8ZKQ - chains E and G of the 9 polymer chains in the assembly; structure by electron microscopy, 2.84 A resolution.

[Chain E]
Molecule: Siderophore exporter MmpL5
Source organism: Mycobacterium tuberculosis H37Rv
UniProt: P9WJV1 (MMPL5_MYCTU); numbering as in UniProt (aligned over 1-964)
Sequence (964 residues; numbered 1 to 964; the number before each row is that of its first residue):
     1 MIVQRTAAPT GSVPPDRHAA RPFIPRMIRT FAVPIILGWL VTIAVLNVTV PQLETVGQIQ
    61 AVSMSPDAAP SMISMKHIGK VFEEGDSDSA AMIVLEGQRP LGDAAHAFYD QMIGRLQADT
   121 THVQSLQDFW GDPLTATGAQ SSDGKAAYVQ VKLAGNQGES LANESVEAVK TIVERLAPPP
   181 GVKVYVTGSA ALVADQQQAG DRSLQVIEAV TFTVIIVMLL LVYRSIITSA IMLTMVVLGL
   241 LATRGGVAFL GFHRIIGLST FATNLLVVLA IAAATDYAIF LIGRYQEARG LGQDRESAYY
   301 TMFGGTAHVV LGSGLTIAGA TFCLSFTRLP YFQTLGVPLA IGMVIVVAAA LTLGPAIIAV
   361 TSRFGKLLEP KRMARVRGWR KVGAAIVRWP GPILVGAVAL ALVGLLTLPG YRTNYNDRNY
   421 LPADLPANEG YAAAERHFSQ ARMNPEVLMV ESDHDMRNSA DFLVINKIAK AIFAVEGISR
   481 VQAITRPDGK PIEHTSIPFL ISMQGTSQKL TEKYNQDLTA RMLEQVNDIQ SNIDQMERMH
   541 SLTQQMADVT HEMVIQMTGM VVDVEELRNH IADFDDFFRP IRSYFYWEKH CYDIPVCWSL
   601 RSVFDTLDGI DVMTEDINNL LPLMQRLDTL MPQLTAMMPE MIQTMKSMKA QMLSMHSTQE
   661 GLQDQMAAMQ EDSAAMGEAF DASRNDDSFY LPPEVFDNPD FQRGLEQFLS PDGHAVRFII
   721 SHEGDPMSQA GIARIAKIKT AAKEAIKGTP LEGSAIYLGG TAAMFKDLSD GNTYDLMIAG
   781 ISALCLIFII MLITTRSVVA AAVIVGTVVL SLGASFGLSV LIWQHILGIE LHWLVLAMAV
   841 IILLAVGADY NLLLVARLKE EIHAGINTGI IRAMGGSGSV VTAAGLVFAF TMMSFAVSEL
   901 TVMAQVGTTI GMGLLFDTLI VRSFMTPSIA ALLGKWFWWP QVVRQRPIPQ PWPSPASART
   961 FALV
Disordered / not traced: 1-18, 503-668, 957-964
Small-molecule neighbours:
  - phosphatidylethanolamine (PEV; (1S)-2-{[(2-aminoethoxy)(hydroxy)phosphoryl]oxy}-1-[(palmitoyloxy)methyl]ethyl stearate), molecule 1: Ile24, Phe303, Gly304, Ala307, His308, Leu311, Gly312, Leu315, Thr316, Gly319, Val344, Val347, Ala348, Leu351, Thr352, Leu786, Ile790, Ile793, Thr794, Arg796
  - phosphatidylethanolamine (PEV), molecule 2: Gly396, Ala399, Leu400, Val403
  - phosphatidylethanolamine (PEV), molecule 3: Phe788, Arg796, Val798, Trp939, Pro940, Gln941
  - PN7 (N~3~-[(2S)-2-hydroxy-3,3-dimethyl-4-(phosphonooxy)butanoyl]-N-(2-sulfanylethyl)-beta-alaninamide), molecule 1: Trp389, Pro392, Ile393
  - PN7, molecule 2: Trp936, Trp939, Val942

[Chain G]
Molecule: Siderophore export accessory protein MmpS5
Source organism: Mycobacterium tuberculosis H37Rv
UniProt: P9WJS7 (MMPS5_MYCTU); numbering as in UniProt (aligned over 1-142)
Sequence (142 residues; numbered 1 to 142; the number before each row is that of its first residue):
     1 MIGTLKRAWI PLLILVVVAI AGFTVQRIRT FFGSEGILVT PKVFADDPEP FDPKVVEYEV
    61 SGSGSYVNIN YLDLDAKPQR IDGAALPWSL TLKTTAPSAA PNILAQGDGT SITCRITVDG
   121 EVKDERTATG VDALTYCFVK SA
Disordered / not traced: 35-142
Small-molecule neighbours: phosphatidylethanolamine (PEV; (1S)-2-{[(2-aminoethoxy)(hydroxy)phosphoryl]oxy}-1-[(palmitoyloxy)methyl]ethyl stearate): Lys6, Trp9, Leu13, Val16, Val17, Ile20

[Interface between chain E and chain G]
Contacting residue pairs - 31 pairs, chain E then chain G:
  Pro66(E) - Phe32(G)  hydrophobic
  Ala68(E) - Gly33(G)
  Phe326(E) - Arg29(G)  hydrogen bond (backbone-side chain)
  Arg328(E) - Arg29(G)  hydrogen bond (side chain-backbone)
  Arg328(E) - Phe32(G)  hydrogen bond (side chain-backbone)
  Asp767(E) - Phe32(G)
  Gly771(E) - Phe32(G)
  Tyr774(E) - Ile28(G)
  Tyr774(E) - Phe31(G)  hydrophobic
  Met777(E) - Ile28(G)  hydrophobic
  Ile778(E) - Ile28(G)  hydrophobic
  Ile778(E) - Arg29(G)
  Ile781(E) - Ala21(G)  hydrophobic
  Ile781(E) - Thr24(G)
  Ile781(E) - Val25(G)  hydrophobic
  Ile781(E) - Ile28(G)  hydrophobic
  Ser782(E) - Val25(G)
  Cys785(E) - Val17(G)  hydrophobic
  Cys785(E) - Ala21(G)  hydrophobic
  Phe788(E) - Val17(G)  hydrophobic
  Ile789(E) - Ile14(G)  hydrophobic
  Ile789(E) - Val18(G)  hydrophobic
  Leu792(E) - Trp9(G)  hydrophobic
  Leu792(E) - Ile10(G)
  Leu792(E) - Leu13(G)  hydrophobic
  Ile793(E) - Ile14(G)  hydrophobic
  Arg796(E) - Trp9(G)
  Arg796(E) - Ile10(G)
  Val798(E) - Trp9(G)  hydrophobic
  Val798(E) - Leu13(G)  hydrophobic
  Pro940(E) - Trp9(G)  hydrophobic
Other interface residues (no listed pair), chain E (21 interface residues in all): Ala69, Gln941

[In short]
21 residues of chain E face 14 of chain G across their interface; the contacts include 3 hydrogen bonds. Polar
contacts include Phe326(E)-Arg29(G), Arg328(E)-Arg29(G) and Arg328(E)-Phe32(G). One phosphatidylethanolamine
molecule is bound between chain E and chain G.
Chain E is Siderophore exporter MmpL5 and chain G is Siderophore export accessory protein MmpS5, both from
Mycobacterium tuberculosis H37Rv; the structure, Cryo-EM structure of the efflux transporter MmpL5/MmpS5 from
Mycobacterium tuberculosis, C1 symmetry, was determined by electron microscopy.
